Entry 1Y8R (X-ray diffraction, 2.75 A resolution); this record covers chains B and C of the 3 polymer chains in the assembly.

== Chain B ==
Protein: Ubiquitin-like 2 activating enzyme E1B
From: Homo sapiens
Reference sequence: Q9UBT2 (ULE1B_HUMAN); residue numbers follow UniProt; this construct covers 1-640
Chain sequence (640 residues; numbered 1 to 640; the number before each row is that of its first residue):
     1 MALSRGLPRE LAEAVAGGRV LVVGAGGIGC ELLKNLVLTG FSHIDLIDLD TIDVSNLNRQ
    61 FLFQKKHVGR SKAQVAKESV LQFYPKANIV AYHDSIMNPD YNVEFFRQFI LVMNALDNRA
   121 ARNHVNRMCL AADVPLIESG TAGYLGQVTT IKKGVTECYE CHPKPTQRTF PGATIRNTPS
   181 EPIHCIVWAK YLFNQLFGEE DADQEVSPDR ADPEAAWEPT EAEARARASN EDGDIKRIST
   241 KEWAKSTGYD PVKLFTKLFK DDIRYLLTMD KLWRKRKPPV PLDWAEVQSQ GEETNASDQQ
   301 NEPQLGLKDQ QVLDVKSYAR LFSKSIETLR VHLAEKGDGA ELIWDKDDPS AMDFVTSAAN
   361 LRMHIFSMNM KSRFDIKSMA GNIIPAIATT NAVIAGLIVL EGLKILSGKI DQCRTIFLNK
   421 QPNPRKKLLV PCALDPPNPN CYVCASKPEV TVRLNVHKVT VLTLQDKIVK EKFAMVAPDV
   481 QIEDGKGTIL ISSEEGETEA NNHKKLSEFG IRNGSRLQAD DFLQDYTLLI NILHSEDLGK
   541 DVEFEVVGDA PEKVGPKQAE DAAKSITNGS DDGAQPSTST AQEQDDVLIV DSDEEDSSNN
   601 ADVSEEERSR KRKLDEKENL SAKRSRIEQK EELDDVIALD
Disordered / not traced: 1-3, 219-239, 291-304, 551-640
Differences from the reference sequence: engineered mutation Ala173 (Cys in Q9UBT2)
Bound ions: Mg2+: Asp117 (together with ATP); Zn2+: Cys158, Cys161, Cys441, Cys444
Residues lining bound ligands: ATP (adenosine-5'-triphosphate): Gly24, Ala25, Gly26, Gly27, Ile47, Asp48, Leu49, Asp50, Asn56, Arg59, Gln60, Lys72, Asp94, Ser95, Ile96, Met97, Ala115, Leu116, Asp117, Asn118, Ala121
UniProt features mapped onto this chain:
  - binding site (ATP): Gly24 to Gly29, Asp48, Asn56 to Arg59, Lys72, Ser95, Ile96, Asp117 to Arg122
  - binding site (Zn(2+)): Cys158, Cys161, Cys441, Cys444
  - modified residue: Ser207 (Phosphoserine), Lys271 (N6-acetyllysine), Ser507 (Phosphoserine), Ser592 (Phosphoserine), Lys613 (N6-acetyllysine)
  - cross-link (Glycyl lysine isopeptide (Lys-Gly)): Lys164 (interchain with G-Cter in SUMO1), Lys190 (interchain with G-Cter in SUMO), Lys236 (interchain with G-Cter in SUMO1), Lys257 (interchain with G-Cter in SUMO), Lys271 (interchain with G-Cter in SUMO), Lys275 (interchain with G-Cter in SUMO), Lys371 (interchain with G-Cter in SUMO2), Lys420 (interchain with G-Cter in SUMO1), Lys540 (interchain with G-Cter in SUMO2), Lys611 (interchain with G-Cter in SUMO), Lys613 (interchain with G-Cter in SUMO), Lys617 (interchain with G-Cter in SUMO), Lys623 (interchain with G-Cter in SUMO)
  - natural variant: Gly24 (G24V: In ACCES), Asn56 (N56T: In ACCES), Arg122 to Asp640 (deletion: In ACCES), Arg122 (R122G: In ACCES), Leu267 to Asp640 (deletion: In ACCES), Glu483 (E483K: In ACCES)
  - mutagenesis: Asn56 (N56A: Abolishes ATP-dependent activation of SUMO proteins), Leu57 (L57A: Strongly reduces ATP-dependent activation of SUMO proteins), Arg59 (R59A: Strongly reduces ATP-dependent activation of SUMO proteins), Lys72 (K72A: Abolishes ATP-dependent activation of SUMO proteins), Asp117 (D117A: Abolishes ATP-dependent activation of SUMO proteins), Thr174 (T174A: Slightly reduced enzyme activity), His184 (H184Q: No effect on enzyme activity), Ile235 (I235A: Strongly reduced interaction with UBE2I; when associated with A-238), Ile238 (I238A: Strongly reduced interaction with UBE2I; when associated with A-235), Asp484 (Strongly reduced interaction with UBE2I), Gly485 (G485GGGG: Strongly reduced interaction with UBE2I)
Reported in the primary citation:
  - conformationally variable residues (domain motion, side-chain flip): Arg119, Asp347, Tyr442

== Chain C ==
Protein: Ubiquitin-like protein SMT3C
From: Homo sapiens
Reference sequence: P63165 (SMT3C_HUMAN); residue numbers follow UniProt; this construct covers 1-97
Chain sequence (97 residues; each row starts with the number of its first residue):
     1 MSDQEAKPST EDLGDKKEGE YIKLKVIGQD SSEIHFKVKM TTHLKKLKES YCQRQGVPMN
    61 SLRFLFEGQR IADNHTPKEL GMEEEDVIEV YQEQTGG
Disordered / not traced: 1-13
UniProt features mapped onto this chain:
  - region ((Microbial infection) Interaction with Tula hantavirus): Lys16 to Lys25, Lys37 to Met40
  - site: Phe36 (Interaction with PIAS2)
  - modified residue: Ser2 (N-acetylserine), Ser9 (Phosphoserine), Ser32 (Phosphoserine)
  - cross-link: Lys7 (Glycyl lysine isopeptide (Lys-Gly) (interchain with G-Cter in SUMO1)), Lys16 (Glycyl lysine isopeptide (Lys-Gly) (interchain with G-Cter in SUMO2)), Lys17 (Glycyl lysine isopeptide (Lys-Gly) (interchain with G-Cter in SUMO2)), Lys23 (Glycyl lysine isopeptide (Lys-Gly) (interchain with G-Cter in SUMO2)), Lys25 (Glycyl lysine isopeptide (Lys-Gly) (interchain with G-Cter in SUMO1)), Lys37 (Glycyl lysine isopeptide (Lys-Gly) (interchain with G-Cter in SUMO2)), Lys39 (Glycyl lysine isopeptide (Lys-Gly) (interchain with G-Cter in SUMO2)), Lys45 (Glycyl lysine isopeptide (Lys-Gly) (interchain with G-Cter in SUMO2)), Lys46 (Glycyl lysine isopeptide (Lys-Gly) (interchain with G-Cter in SUMO2)), Gly97 (Glycyl lysine isopeptide (Gly-Lys) (interchain with K-? in acceptor proteins))
  - mutagenesis: Phe36 (F36A: Abolishes binding to PIAS2), Gly97 (G97A: Abolishes sumoylation of ZBED1)
Reported in the primary citation:
  - binding site for ATP: Gly97
  - contacts within the chain: Glu89-Tyr91
  - specificity-determining residues: Glu93 (by similarity / conservation)

== Interface between chain B and chain C ==
Contacting residue pairs - 53 pairs, chain B then chain C:
  Gly27(B) - Gly97(C)  hydrogen bond (backbone-backbone)
  Ile28(B) - Gly97(C)  hydrogen bond (backbone-backbone)
  Ala115(B) - Gly97(C)
  Leu116(B) - Thr95(C)
  Leu116(B) - Gly96(C)
  Leu116(B) - Gly97(C)  hydrogen bond (backbone-backbone)
  Asp117(B) - Thr95(C)
  Asp117(B) - Gly97(C)
  Asn118(B) - Thr95(C)
  Arg119(B) - Ser61(C)
  Arg119(B) - Glu93(C)  salt bridge
  Arg119(B) - Thr95(C)
  Arg122(B) - Thr95(C)  hydrogen bond (side chain-backbone)
  Glu138(B) - Glu93(C)
  Gly140(B) - Gln94(C)
  Gly140(B) - Gly96(C)
  Thr141(B) - Gln94(C)
  Thr141(B) - Thr95(C)
  Thr141(B) - Gly96(C)  hydrogen bond (backbone-backbone)
  Thr141(B) - Gly97(C)  hydrogen bond (side chain-backbone)
  Ala142(B) - Gln94(C)  hydrogen bond (backbone-side chain)
  Leu145(B) - Gln29(C)
  Leu145(B) - Gln94(C)
  Gly146(B) - Gln94(C)
  Gln147(B) - Gln92(C)
  Gln147(B) - Glu93(C)
  Gln147(B) - Gln94(C)  hydrogen bond (side chain-backbone)
  Glu157(B) - Arg70(C)  salt bridge
  Tyr159(B) - Glu93(C)  hydrogen bond
  His162(B) - Asn60(C)  hydrogen bond (backbone-side chain)
  His162(B) - Arg70(C)
  Pro163(B) - Asn60(C)  hydrogen bond (backbone-side chain)
  Lys164(B) - Asn60(C)
  Lys164(B) - Glu93(C)  salt bridge
  Pro165(B) - Pro58(C)  hydrophobic
  Asn391(B) - Gly97(C)
  Thr415(B) - Arg63(C)
  Phe417(B) - Arg63(C)
  Phe417(B) - Tyr91(C)  hydrophobic
  Leu418(B) - Gln29(C)
  Asn419(B) - Gln29(C)  hydrogen bond
  Asn419(B) - Tyr91(C)
  Lys420(B) - Gln29(C)  hydrogen bond (side chain-backbone)
  Lys420(B) - Asp30(C)
  Lys420(B) - Ser31(C)
  Gln421(B) - Ser31(C)  hydrogen bond
  Asn423(B) - Glu89(C)  hydrogen bond
  Arg425(B) - Glu67(C)
  Arg425(B) - Gly68(C)
  Arg425(B) - Glu89(C)  salt bridge
  Val430(B) - Tyr91(C)
  Cys432(B) - Arg63(C)
  Asp435(B) - Arg70(C)  salt bridge
Interface residues without a listed pair, chain B (37 interface residues in all): Gly26, Ile384, Pro424, Ala433
Interface residues without a listed pair, chain C (19 interface residues in all): Leu65
The authors on this interface:
  - residue pairs: Arg119(B)-Glu93(C), Ala142(B)-Gln94(C), Leu145(B)-Gln94(C), Glu157(B)-Arg70(C) (salt bridge), Tyr159(B)-Glu93(C), Phe417(B)-Tyr91(C) (hydrophobic contact), Asn423(B)-Glu89(C), Asp435(B)-Arg70(C) (salt bridge)
  - interface residues, chain C: Gln29(C), Ser31(C), Asn60(C), Arg70(C), Glu89(C), Tyr91(C), Glu93(C), Gln94(C), Thr95(C), Gly96(C), Gly97(C)

== Overview ==
Chain B and chain C form an interface of 37 and 19 residues respectively, with 15 hydrogen bonds and 5 salt
bridges. Polar contacts include Arg119(B)-Glu93(C), Glu157(B)-Arg70(C) and Lys164(B)-Glu93(C). The paper
describes contacts between Arg119(B) and Glu93(C), Ala142(B) and Gln94(C) and Leu145(B) and Gln94(C) among
others; salt bridges between Glu157(B) and Arg70(C) and Asp435(B) and Arg70(C); a hydrophobic contact between
Phe417(B) and Tyr91(C). From the paper: a binding site for ATP at Gly97(C); interface residues Gln29(C),
Ser31(C) and Asn60(C) among others.
Here chain B is Ubiquitin-like 2 activating enzyme E1B and chain C is Ubiquitin-like protein SMT3C, both from
Homo sapiens. Entry 1Y8R (Sumo E1 activating enzyme SAE1-SAE2-SUMO1-Mg-ATP complex) was determined by X-ray
diffraction, deposited together with 1Y8Q.
